5FYW - chains A and T of the 22 polymer chains in the assembly; structure by electron microscopy, 4.35 A resolution (low resolution: residue-level contacts below are approximate; hydrogen-bond / salt-bridge calls are withheld).

== Chain A ==
Molecule: DNA-directed RNA polymerase II subunit RPB1
Organism: Saccharomyces cerevisiae
Notes: EC 2.7.7.6
UniProtKB: P04050 (RPB1_YEAST); numbering as in UniProt (aligned over 1-1733)
Sequence (1733 residues; row label = number of the first residue in the row):
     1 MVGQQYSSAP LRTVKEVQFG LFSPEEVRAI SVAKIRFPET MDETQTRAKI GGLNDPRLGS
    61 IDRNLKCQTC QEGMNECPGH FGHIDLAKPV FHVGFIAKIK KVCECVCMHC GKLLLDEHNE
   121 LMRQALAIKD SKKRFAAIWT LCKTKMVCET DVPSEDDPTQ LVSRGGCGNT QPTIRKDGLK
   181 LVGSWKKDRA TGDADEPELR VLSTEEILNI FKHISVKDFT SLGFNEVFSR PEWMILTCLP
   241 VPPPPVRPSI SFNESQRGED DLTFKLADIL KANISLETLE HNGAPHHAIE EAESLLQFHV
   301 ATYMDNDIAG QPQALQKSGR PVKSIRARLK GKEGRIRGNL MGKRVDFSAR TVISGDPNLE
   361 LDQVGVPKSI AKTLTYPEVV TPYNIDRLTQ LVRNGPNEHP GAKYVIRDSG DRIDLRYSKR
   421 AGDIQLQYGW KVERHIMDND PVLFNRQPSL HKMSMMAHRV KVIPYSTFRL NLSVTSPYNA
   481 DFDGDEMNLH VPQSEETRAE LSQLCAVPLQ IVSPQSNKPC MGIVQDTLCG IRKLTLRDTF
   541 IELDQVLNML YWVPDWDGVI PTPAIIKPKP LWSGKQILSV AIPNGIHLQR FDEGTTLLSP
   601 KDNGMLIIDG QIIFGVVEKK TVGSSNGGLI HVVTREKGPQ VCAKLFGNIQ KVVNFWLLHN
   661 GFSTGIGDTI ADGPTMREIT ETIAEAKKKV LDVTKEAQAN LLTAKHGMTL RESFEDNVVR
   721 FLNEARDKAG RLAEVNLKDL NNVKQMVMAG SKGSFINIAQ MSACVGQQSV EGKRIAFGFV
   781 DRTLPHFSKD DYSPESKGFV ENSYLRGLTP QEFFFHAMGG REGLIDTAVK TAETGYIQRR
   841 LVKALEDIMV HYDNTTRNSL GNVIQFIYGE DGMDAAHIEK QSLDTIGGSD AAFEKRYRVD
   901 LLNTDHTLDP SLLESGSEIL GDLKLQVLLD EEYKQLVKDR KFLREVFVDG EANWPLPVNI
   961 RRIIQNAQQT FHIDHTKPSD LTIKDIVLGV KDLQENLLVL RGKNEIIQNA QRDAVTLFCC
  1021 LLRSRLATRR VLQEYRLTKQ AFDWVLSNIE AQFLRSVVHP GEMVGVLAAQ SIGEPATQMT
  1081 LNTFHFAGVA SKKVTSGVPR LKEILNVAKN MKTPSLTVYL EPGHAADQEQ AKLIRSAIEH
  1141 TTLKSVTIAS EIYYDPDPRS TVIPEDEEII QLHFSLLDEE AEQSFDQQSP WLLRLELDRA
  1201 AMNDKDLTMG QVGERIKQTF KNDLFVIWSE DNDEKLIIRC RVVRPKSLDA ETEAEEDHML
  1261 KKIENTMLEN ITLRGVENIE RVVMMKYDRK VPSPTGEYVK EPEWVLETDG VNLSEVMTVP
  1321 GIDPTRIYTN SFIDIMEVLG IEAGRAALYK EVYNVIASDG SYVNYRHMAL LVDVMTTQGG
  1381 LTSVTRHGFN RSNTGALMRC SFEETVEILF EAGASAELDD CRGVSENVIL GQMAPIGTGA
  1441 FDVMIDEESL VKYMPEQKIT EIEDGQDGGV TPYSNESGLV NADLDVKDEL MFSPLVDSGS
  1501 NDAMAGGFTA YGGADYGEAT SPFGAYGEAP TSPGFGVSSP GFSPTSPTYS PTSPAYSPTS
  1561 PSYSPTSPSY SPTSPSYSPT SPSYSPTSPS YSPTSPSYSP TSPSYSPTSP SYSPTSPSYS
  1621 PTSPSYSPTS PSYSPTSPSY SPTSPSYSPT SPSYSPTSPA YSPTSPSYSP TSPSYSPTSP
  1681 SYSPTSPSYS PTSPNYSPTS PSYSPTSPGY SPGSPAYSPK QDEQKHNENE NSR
Unresolved in the structure: 1-2, 155-163, 188-196, 1080-1092, 1176-1186, 1244-1253, 1453-1733
Bound ions: Zn2+ site 1: Cys67, Cys70, Cys77; Zn2+ site 2: Cys107, Cys110, Cys148; Mg2+: Asp481, Asp483, Asp485
Swiss-Prot annotation at these positions:
  - region: Pro248 to Asp260 (Lid loop), Asn306 to Lys323 (Rudder loop), Pro810 to Glu822 (Bridging helix)
  - binding site (Zn(2+)): Cys67, Cys70, Cys77, His80, Cys107, Cys110, Cys148, Cys167
  - binding site (Mg(2+)): Asp481, Asp483, Asp485
  - modified residue: Thr1471 (Phosphothreonine)
  - cross-link (Glycyl lysine isopeptide (Lys-Gly)): Lys695 (interchain with G-Cter in ubiquitin), Lys1246 (interchain with G-Cter in ubiquitin), Lys1350 (interchain with G-Cter in ubiquitin)
  - natural variant: Ser1653 to Pro1659 (deletion: In strain: A364A)
  - mutagenesis: Lys1246 (K1246R: Impairs ubiquitination during transcription stress)

== Chain T ==
Molecule: Nontemplate DNA
Sequence (72 nucleotides; each row starts with the number of its first residue):
     1 AGCGCAGTTG TGCTATGATA TTTTTATGTA TGTACAACAC ACTATTATAT ACACAGCGTG
    61 CTACTGTTCT CG
Unresolved in the structure: 1, 16-32, 66-72

== Interface between chain A and chain T ==
Residue-residue contacts - 7 pairs, chain A then chain T:
  Lys330(A) with DC13(T)
  Ala832(A) with DA15(T)
  Tyr836(A) with DT14(T); DA15(T)
  Arg1386(A) with DC13(T)
  Glu1403(A) with DC13(T)
  Glu1404(A) with DG12(T)
Interface residues without a listed pair, chain A (8 interface residues in all): Ala309, Lys332
Interface residues without a listed pair, chain T (5 interface residues in all): DT11

== Summary ==
Chain A and chain T form an interface of 8 and 5 residues respectively. Cys67(A), Cys70(A) and Cys77(A) form
the Zn2+ site 1. UniProt lists 8 Zn2+-binding residues, 3 Mg2+-binding residues and one mutagenesis site on
chain A.
Here chain A is DNA-directed RNA polymerase II subunit RPB1 (Saccharomyces cerevisiae) and chain T is
Nontemplate DNA. Entry 5FYW (Transcription initiation complex structures elucidate DNA opening (OC)) was
determined by electron microscopy, deposited together with 5FZ5, 5IP7 and 5IP9.
